8IBM - chain A; structure by X-ray diffraction, 2.20 A resolution.

# Chain A
Molecule: Alpha/beta hydrolase family protein
From: Saccharomonospora viridis
Notes: EC 3.1.1.74
UniProtKB: W0TJ64 (W0TJ64_9PSEU); residues 47-304 here = UniProt positions 47-304
Chain sequence (263 residues; each row starts with the number of its first residue):
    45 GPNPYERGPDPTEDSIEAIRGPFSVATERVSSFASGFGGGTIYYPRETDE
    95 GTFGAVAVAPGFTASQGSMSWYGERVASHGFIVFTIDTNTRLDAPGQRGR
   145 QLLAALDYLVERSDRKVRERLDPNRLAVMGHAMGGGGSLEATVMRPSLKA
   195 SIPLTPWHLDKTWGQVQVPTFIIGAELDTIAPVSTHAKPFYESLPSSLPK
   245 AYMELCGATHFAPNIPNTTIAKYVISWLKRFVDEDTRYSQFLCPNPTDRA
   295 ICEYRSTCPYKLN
Disordered / not traced: 45
Sequence notes: expression tag (45-46, 305-307); engineered mutation His123 (Gln in W0TJ64), Ala138 (Gln in W0TJ64), Ala176 (Ser in W0TJ64), His202 (Asn in W0TJ64), Pro226 (Ser in W0TJ64), Ser228 (Arg in W0TJ64), Cys250 (Asp in W0TJ64), Cys296 (Glu in W0TJ64)
Cystine bridges: Cys250-Cys296, Cys287-Cys302
Bound ions: Ca2+: Ser76, Ala78, Phe81
Reported in the primary citation:
  - binding site for sulfate ion: Phe106, Met177, His254
  - catalytic residues: Phe106, Met177
  - catalytic residues: Asp222 (citing earlier work)
  - mutagenesis - Q138A: increased catalytic activity (citing earlier work)

# Overview
Ser76, Ala78 and Phe81 form the Ca2+ site. The paper reports catalytic residues Phe106, Met177 and Asp222;
Q138A increases catalytic activity.
Chain A is Alpha/beta hydrolase family protein (Saccharomonospora viridis); the structure, Sulfate bound form
of PET-degrading cutinase Cut190 with thermostability-improving mutations of
S226P/R228S/Q138A/D250C-E296C/Q123H/N202H and S176A inactivation, was determined by X-ray diffraction together
with 8IBL from the same study.
